PDB entry 7DF8 | electron microscopy, 3.03 A resolution | chain A

[Chain A]
Protein: NPC1-like intracellular cholesterol transporter 1
Source organism: Homo sapiens
UniProtKB: A0A0C4DFX6 (A0A0C4DFX6_HUMAN); numbering as in UniProt (aligned over 1-1274)
Chain sequence (1274 residues; row label = number of the first residue in the row):
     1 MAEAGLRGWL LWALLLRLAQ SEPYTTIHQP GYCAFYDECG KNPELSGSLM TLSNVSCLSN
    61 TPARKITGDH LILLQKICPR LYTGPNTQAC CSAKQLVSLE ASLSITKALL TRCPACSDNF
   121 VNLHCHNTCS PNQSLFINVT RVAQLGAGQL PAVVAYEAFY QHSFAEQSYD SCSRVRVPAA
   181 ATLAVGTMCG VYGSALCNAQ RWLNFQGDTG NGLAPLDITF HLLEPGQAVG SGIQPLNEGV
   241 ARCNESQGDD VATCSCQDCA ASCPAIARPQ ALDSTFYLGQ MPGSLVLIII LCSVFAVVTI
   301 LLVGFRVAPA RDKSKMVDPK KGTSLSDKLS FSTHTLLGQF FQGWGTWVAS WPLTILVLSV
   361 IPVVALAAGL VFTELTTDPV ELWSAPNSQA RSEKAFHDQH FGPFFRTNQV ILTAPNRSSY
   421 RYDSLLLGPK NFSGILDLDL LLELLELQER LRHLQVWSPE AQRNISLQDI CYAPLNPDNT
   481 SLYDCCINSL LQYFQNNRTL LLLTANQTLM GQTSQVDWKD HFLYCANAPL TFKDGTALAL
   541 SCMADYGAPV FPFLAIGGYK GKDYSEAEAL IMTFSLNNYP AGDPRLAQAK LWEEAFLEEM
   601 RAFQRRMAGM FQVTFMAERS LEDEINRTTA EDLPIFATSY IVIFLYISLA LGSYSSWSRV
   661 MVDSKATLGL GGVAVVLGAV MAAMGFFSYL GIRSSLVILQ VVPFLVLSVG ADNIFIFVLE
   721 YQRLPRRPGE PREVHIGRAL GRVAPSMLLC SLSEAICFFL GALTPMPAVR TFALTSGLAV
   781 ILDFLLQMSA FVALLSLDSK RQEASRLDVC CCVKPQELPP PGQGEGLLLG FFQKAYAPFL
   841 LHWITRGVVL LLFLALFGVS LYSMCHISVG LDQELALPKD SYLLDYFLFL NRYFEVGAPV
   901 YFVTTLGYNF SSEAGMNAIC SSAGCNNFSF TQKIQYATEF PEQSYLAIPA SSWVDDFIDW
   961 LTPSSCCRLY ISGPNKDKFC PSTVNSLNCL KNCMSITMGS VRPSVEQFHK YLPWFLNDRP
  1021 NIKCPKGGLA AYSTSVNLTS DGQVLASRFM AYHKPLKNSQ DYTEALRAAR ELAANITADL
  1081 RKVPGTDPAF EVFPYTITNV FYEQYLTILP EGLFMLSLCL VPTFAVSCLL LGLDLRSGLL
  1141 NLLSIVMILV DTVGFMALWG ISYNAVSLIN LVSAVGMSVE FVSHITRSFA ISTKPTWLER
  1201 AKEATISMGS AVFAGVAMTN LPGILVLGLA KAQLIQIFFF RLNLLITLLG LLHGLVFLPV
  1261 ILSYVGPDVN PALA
Not modelled in the structure: 1-331, 657-663, 806-823
Disulfide bonds: Cys471-Cys485, Cys525-Cys542, Cys920-Cys925, Cys967-Cys993, Cys980-Cys989
Covalent attachments: N-acetylglucosamine (NAG) linked to Asn416, Asn431, Asn464, Asn479, Asn497, Asn506, Asn909, Asn927, Asn1037, Asn1075
From the paper describing this entry:
  - post-translational modification sites: Asn416, Asn431, Asn464, Asn479, Asn497, Asn506, Asn909, Asn927, Asn1037, Asn1075
  - binding site for dodecyl-beta-D-maltoside: Thr407, Gln873, Tyr886
  - binding site for cholesterol: Glu374, Thr376, Pro703
  - mutagenesis - L649R, L649R/Y654A: decreased localization
  - mutagenesis - L649R/Y654A: decreased expression

[Overview]
N-acetylglucosamine is covalently linked to Asn416, Asn431, Asn464, Asn479, Asn497 and Asn506 and 4 more. From
the paper: a binding site for dodecyl-beta-D-maltoside at Thr407, Gln873 and Tyr886; L649R and L649R/Y654A
reduce localization.
Chain A is NPC1-like intracellular cholesterol transporter 1 (Homo sapiens); the structure, full length
hNPC1L1-Apo, was determined by electron microscopy together with 7DFW and 7DFZ from the same study.
